Entry 3RJX (X-ray diffraction, 2.40 A resolution); this record covers chain A.

[Chain A]
Protein: Endoglucanase FnCel5A
Source organism: Fervidobacterium nodosum
Notes: EC 3.2.1.4
UniProtKB: D4PEB3 (D4PEB3_FERNB); residues 24-343 here correspond to UniProt positions 1-320 (UniProt number = residue number - 23)
Sequence (320 residues; row label = number of the first residue in the row):
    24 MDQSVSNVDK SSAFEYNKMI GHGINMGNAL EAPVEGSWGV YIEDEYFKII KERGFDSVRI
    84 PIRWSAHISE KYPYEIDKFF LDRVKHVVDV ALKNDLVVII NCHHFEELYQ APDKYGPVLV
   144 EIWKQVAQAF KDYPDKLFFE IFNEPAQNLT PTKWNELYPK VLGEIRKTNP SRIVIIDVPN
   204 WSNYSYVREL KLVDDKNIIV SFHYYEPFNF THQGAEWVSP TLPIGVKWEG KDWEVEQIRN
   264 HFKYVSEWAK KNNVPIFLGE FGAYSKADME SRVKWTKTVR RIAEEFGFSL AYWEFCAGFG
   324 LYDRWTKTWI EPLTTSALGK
Disordered / not traced: 24-30
What the authors report for this chain:
  - mutagenesis - E167A, E167D, E167F, E167Q, E167R, E167S, H226A, H226E, H226F, H226K, H226S, H226Y, E283A, E283Q: abolished catalytic activity
  - contacts within the chain: Arg76-Glu334, Arg82-Glu163, Arg82-Glu283, Lys147-Glu187, Glu187-Lys190
  - catalytic residues: Glu167, Glu283
  - catalytic residues: His226 (proposed by the authors, not directly observed)
  - mutagenesis - W61A, W204A, W240A: decreased catalytic activity

[Overview]
From the paper: catalytic residues Glu167, Glu283 and His226; E167A, E167D and E167F, among others, abolish
catalytic activity; 17 substitutions were tested in all.
Chain A is Endoglucanase FnCel5A (Fervidobacterium nodosum); the structure, Crystal Structure of
Hyperthermophilic Endo-Beta-1,4-glucanase, was determined by X-ray diffraction together with 3RJY from the
same study.
